Entry 6F5O (electron microscopy, 9.80 A resolution (very low resolution: no residue pairs are listed; an interface is given only as per-side residue counts)); this record covers chains A and B of the 5 polymer chains in the assembly.

[Chain A]
Protein: Polymerase acidic protein
Source organism: Influenza B virus
UniProtKB: Q5V8Z9 (Q5V8Z9_9INFB); residues 1-726 here = UniProt positions 1-726
Sequence (727 residues; each row starts with the number of its first residue; numbering starts at 0):
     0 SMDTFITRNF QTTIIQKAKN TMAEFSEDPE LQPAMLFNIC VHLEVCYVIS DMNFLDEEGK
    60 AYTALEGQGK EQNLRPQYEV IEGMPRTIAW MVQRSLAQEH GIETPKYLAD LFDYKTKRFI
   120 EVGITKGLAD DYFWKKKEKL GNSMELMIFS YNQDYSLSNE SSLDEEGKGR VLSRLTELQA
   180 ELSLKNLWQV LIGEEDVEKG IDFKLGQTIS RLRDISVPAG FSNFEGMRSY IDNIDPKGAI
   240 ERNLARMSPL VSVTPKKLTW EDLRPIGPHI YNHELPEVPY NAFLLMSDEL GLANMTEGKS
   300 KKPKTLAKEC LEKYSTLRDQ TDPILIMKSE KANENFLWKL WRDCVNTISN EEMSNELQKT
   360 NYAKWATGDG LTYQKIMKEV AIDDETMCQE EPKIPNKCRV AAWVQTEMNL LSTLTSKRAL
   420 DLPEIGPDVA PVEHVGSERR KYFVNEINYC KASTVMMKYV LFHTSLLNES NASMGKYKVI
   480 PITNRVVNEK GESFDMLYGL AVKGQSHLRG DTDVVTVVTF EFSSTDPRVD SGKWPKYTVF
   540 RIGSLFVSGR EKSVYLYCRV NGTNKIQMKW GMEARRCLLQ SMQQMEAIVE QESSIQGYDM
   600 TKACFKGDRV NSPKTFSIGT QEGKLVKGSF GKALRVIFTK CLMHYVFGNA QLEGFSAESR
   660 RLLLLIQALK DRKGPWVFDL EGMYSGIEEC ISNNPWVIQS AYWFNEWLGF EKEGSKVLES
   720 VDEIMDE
Not modelled in the structure: 64-70, 723-726
Differences from the reference sequence: expression tag (0)

[Chain B]
Protein: RNA-directed RNA polymerase catalytic subunit
Source organism: Influenza B virus
Notes: EC 2.7.7.48
UniProtKB: Q5V8Y6 (Q5V8Y6_9INFB); residue numbers follow UniProt; this construct covers 1-752
Sequence (752 residues; row label = number of the first residue in the row):
     1 MNINPYFLFI DVPIQAAIST TFPYTGVPPY SHGTGTGYTI DTVIRTHEYS NKGKQYISDV
    61 TGCTMVDPTN GPLPEDNEPS AYAQLDCVLE ALDRMDEEHP GLFQAASQNA METLMVTTVD
   121 KLTQGRQTFD WTVCRNQPAA TALNTTITSF RLNDLNGADK GGLIPFCQDI IDSLDRPEMT
   181 FFSVKNIKKK LPAKNRKGFL IKRIPMKVKD KITKVEYIKR ALSLNTMTKD AERGKLKRRA
   241 IATAGIQIRG FVLVVENLAK NICENLEQSG LPVGGNEKKA KLSNAVAKML SNCPPGGISM
   301 TVTGDNTKWN ECLNPRIFLA MTERITRDSP IWFRDFCSIA PVLFSNKIAR LGKGFMITSK
   361 TKRLKAQIPC PDLFSIPLER YNEETRAKLK KLKPFFNEEG TASLSPGMMM GMFNMLSTVL
   421 GVAALGIKNI GNKEYLWDGL QSSDDFALFV NAKDEETCME GINDFYRTCK LLGINMSKKK
   481 SYCNETGMFE FTSMFYRDGF VSNFAMELPS FGVAGVNESA DMAIGMTIIK NNMINNGMGP
   541 ATAQTAIQLF IADYRYTYKC HRGDSKVEGK RMKIIKELWE NTKGRDGLLV ADGGPNIYNL
   601 RNLHIPEIVL KYNLMDPEYK GRLLHPQNPF VGHLSIEGIK EADITPAHGP VKKMDYDAVS
   661 GTHSWRTKRN RSILNTDQRN MILEEQCYAK CCNLFEACFN SASYRKPVGQ HSMLEAMAHR
   721 LRMDARLDYE SGRMSKDDFE KAMAHLGEIG YI
Not modelled in the structure: 637-652, 750-752

[Chain A / chain B interface]
At this resolution (10 A) residue pairs are not listed: 180 residues of chain A and 193 of chain B lie at the interface.

[Overview]
180 residues of chain A face 193 of chain B across their interface.
Here chain A is Polymerase acidic protein and chain B is RNA-directed RNA polymerase catalytic subunit, both
from Influenza B virus. Entry 6F5O (A mechanism for the activation of the influenza virus transcriptase) was
determined by electron microscopy, deposited together with 6F5P.
